PDB entry 5BPD | X-ray diffraction, 2.40 A resolution | chains C and F of the 6 polymer chains in the assembly

Chain C:
Molecule: TrmBL2
From: Pyrococcus furiosus
UniProtKB: Q8U3H1 (TMBL2_PYRFU); residue numbers follow UniProt; this construct covers 1-264
Amino-acid sequence (264 residues; row label = number of the first residue in the row):
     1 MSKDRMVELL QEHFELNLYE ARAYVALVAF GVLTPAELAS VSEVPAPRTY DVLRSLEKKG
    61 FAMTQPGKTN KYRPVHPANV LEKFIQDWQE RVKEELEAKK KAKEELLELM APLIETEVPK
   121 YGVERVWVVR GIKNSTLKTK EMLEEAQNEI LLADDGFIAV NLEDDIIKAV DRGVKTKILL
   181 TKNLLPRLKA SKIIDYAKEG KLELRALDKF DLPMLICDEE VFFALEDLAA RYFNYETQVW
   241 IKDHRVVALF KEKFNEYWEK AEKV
Not modelled in the structure: 1, 120-122
Curated features (UniProtKB/Swiss-Prot):
  - DNA-binding region: Leu33 to Arg54 (H-T-H motif)

Chain F:
Molecule: 21-nt DNA strand
Sequence (21 nucleotides; numbered 1 to 21; the number before each row is that of its first residue):
     1 TATATCACTA TCGATGATAT A

How chain C and chain F interact:
Contacting residue pairs - 8 pairs, chain C then chain F:
  Gln11(C) - DG13(F)  hydrogen bond to the phosphate
  Asn17(C) - DG13(F)  phosphate contact
  Leu18(C) - DG13(F)  hydrogen bond to the phosphate
  Tyr19(C) - DG13(F)  sugar contact
  Tyr19(C) - DA14(F)  hydrogen bond to the phosphate
  Pro45(C) - DT15(F)  base contact
  Pro47(C) - DG16(F)  base contact
  Pro47(C) - DA17(F)  base contact
Interface residues without a listed pair, chain C (7 interface residues in all): Arg48
Interface residues without a listed pair, chain F (6 interface residues in all): DC12

Summary:
7 residues of chain C and 6 residues of chain F are in contact; the contacts include 3 hydrogen bonds. Polar
contacts include Gln11(C)-DG13(F), Leu18(C)-DG13(F) and Tyr19(C)-DA14(F).
Chain C is TrmBL2 (Pyrococcus furiosus) and chain F is a 21-nt DNA strand; the structure, Structure of TrmBL2,
an archaeal chromatin protein, shows a novel mode of DNA binding, was determined by X-ray diffraction,
deposited together with 5BOX, 5BPI and 5BQT.
